PDB entry 4FZG | X-ray diffraction, 3.00 A resolution | chains K and W of the 32 polymer chains in the assembly

== Chain K ==
Protein: Proteasome component PRE2
Source organism: Saccharomyces cerevisiae
Notes: EC 3.4.25.1
Reference sequence: P30656 (PSB5_YEAST); residues 1-212 here correspond to UniProt positions 76-287 (UniProt number = residue number + 75)
Sequence (212 residues; numbered 1 to 212; the number before each row is that of its first residue):
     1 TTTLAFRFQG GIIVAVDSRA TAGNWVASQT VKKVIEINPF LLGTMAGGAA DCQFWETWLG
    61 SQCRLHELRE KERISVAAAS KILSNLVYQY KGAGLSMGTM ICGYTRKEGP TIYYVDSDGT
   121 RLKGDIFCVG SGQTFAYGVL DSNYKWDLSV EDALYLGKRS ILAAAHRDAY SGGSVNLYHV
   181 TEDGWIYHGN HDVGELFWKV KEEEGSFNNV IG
What the authors report for this chain:
  - binding site for Glidobactin: Thr1
  - catalytic residues: Thr1 (citing earlier work)

== Chain W ==
Protein: Proteasome component PUP3
Source organism: Saccharomyces cerevisiae
Notes: EC 3.4.25.1
Reference sequence: P25451 (PSB3_YEAST); residues 1-204 here correspond to UniProt positions 2-205 (UniProt number = residue number + 1)
Sequence (204 residues; row label = number of the first residue in the row):
     1 SDPSSINGGI VVAMTGKDCV AIACDLRLGS QSLGVSNKFE KIFHYGHVFL GITGLATDVT
    61 TLNEMFRYKT NLYKLKEERA IEPETFTQLV SSSLYERRFG PYFVGPVVAG INSKSGKPFI
   121 AGFDLIGCID EAKDFIVSGT ASDQLFGMCE SLYEPNLEPE DLFETISQAL LNAADRDALS
   181 GWGAVVYIIK KDEVVKRYLK MRQD
Swiss-Prot annotation at these positions:
  - modified residue: Ser30 (Phosphoserine)
  - cross-link: Lys69 (Glycyl lysine isopeptide (Lys-Gly) (interchain with G-Cter in ubiquitin))

== Interface between chain K and chain W ==
Contacting residue pairs - 42 pairs, chain K then chain W:
  Arg19(K) with Asp204(W), salt bridge
  Asn24(K) with Asp177(W); Ala178(W), hydrogen bond (backbone-backbone); Leu179(W)
  Trp25(K) with Gln144(W); Arg176(W)
  Val26(K) with Arg176(W), hydrogen bond (backbone-side chain); Asp177(W); Ala178(W)
  Ala27(K) with Arg176(W), hydrogen bond (backbone-side chain)
  Gln29(K) with Arg202(W)
  Phe135(K) with Leu33(W), hydrophobic
  Ala165(K) with Asp204(W)
  His166(K) with Trp182(W), hydrogen bond (backbone-side chain); Gln203(W), hydrogen bond (side chain-backbone)
  Arg167(K) with Ser32(W); Leu33(W); Gly34(W), hydrogen bond (side chain-backbone); Val35(W); Trp182(W)
  Asp168(K) with Ser32(W); Asp204(W)
  Ala169(K) with Arg27(W); Ser32(W), hydrogen bond (backbone-backbone); Ala178(W)
  Tyr170(K) with Ser32(W)
  Ser171(K) with Asp204(W)
  Gly172(K) with Asp204(W)
  Gly173(K) with Arg202(W), hydrogen bond (backbone-side chain); Asp204(W), hydrogen bond (backbone-side chain)
  Asp192(K) with Arg202(W), salt bridge
  Val193(K) with Asp204(W)
  Gly194(K) with Arg202(W)
  Phe197(K) with Gln203(W)
  Trp198(K) with Lys200(W); Met201(W); Gln203(W)
  Asn209(K) with Asn37(W), hydrogen bond; Lys38(W), hydrogen bond (backbone-side chain)
  Val210(K) with Asn37(W); Gln203(W)
  Ile211(K) with Lys38(W)
Also at the interface, not in a pair above, chain K (26 interface residues in all): Thr21, Ser28
Also at the interface, not in a pair above, chain W (20 interface residues in all): Ser5, Asp175

== Summary ==
The interface between chain K and chain W involves 26 residues on one side and 20 on the other; the contacts
include 11 hydrogen bonds and 2 salt bridges. Polar pairs include Arg19(K)-Asp204(W), Asp192(K)-Arg202(W) and
Val26(K)-Arg176(W). The paper reports the catalytic residue Thr1(K); a binding site for Glidobactin at
Thr1(K).
Here chain K is Proteasome component PRE2 and chain W is Proteasome component PUP3, both from Saccharomyces
cerevisiae. Entry 4FZG (20S yeast proteasome in complex with glidobactin) was determined by X-ray diffraction,
deposited together with 4FZC.
